PDB entry 3RFA | X-ray diffraction, 2.05 A resolution | chain B

# Chain B
Molecule: Ribosomal RNA large subunit methyltransferase N
Organism: Escherichia coli
Notes: EC 2.1.1.192
UniProt: P36979 (RLMN_ECOLI); numbering as in UniProt (aligned over 1-384)
Chain sequence (404 residues; row label = number of the first residue in the row):
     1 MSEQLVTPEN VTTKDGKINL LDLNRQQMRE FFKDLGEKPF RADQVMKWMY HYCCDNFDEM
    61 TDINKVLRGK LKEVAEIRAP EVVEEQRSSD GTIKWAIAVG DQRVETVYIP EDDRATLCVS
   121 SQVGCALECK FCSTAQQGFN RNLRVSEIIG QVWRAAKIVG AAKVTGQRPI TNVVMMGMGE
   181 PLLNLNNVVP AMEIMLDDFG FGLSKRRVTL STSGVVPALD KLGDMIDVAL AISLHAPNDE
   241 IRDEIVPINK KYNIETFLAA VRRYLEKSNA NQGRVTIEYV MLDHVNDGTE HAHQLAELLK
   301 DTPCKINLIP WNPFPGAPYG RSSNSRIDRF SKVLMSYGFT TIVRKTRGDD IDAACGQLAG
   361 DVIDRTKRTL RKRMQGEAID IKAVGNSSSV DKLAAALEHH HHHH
Disordered / not traced: 1-16, 376-404
Modified positions: Cys355 (s-methylcysteine; SMC)
Differences from the reference sequence: expression tag (385-404)
Metal / ion sites: 4Fe-4S cluster Fe: Cys125, Cys129, Cys132 (together with S-adenosylmethionine)
Small-molecule neighbours:
  - S-adenosylmethionine (SAM): Phe131, Cys132, Met175, Met176, Gly177, Gly179, Glu180, Pro181, Ser211, Thr212, Ser213, Ser233, His235, Glu278, Val280, Ile309, Pro310, Trp311, Asn312, Phe314, Cys355
  - 4Fe-4S cluster (SF4): Cys125, Leu127, Glu128, Cys129, Phe131, Cys132, Ala135, Gly179, Glu180, Ser213
From the paper describing this entry:
  - conformationally variable residues (order/disorder transition, side-chain flip): Cys118, Met176, Asn312, Ile351 to Gly360
  - post-translational modification sites: Cys355
  - binding site for S-adenosylmethionine: Met176 to Glu180, Asn312, Cys355
  - catalytic residues: Cys355
  - catalytic residues: Cys118 (citing earlier work)
  - catalytic residues: Lys94, Glu105 (proposed by the authors, not directly observed)

# In short
Ligands of chain B: 4Fe-4S cluster and S-adenosylmethionine. Cys125, Cys129 and Cys132 coordinate a 4Fe-4S
cluster Fe ion. The paper reports catalytic residues Cys355, Cys118 and Lys94 among others; a binding site for
S-adenosylmethionine at Met176, Asn312 and Cys355.
Chain B is Ribosomal RNA large subunit methyltransferase N (Escherichia coli); the structure, X-ray structure
of RlmN from Escherichia coli in complex with S-adenosylmethionine, was determined by X-ray diffraction,
deposited together with 3RF9.
